PDB entry 7MUD | electron microscopy, 2.80 A resolution | chains HK and HM of the 130 polymer chains in the assembly

Chain HK:
Protein: Inner membrane lipoprotein YiaD
From: Legionella pneumophila
UniProtKB: O53086 (O53086_LEGPN); residue numbers follow UniProt; this construct covers 1-189
Amino-acid sequence (189 residues; row label = number of the first residue in the row):
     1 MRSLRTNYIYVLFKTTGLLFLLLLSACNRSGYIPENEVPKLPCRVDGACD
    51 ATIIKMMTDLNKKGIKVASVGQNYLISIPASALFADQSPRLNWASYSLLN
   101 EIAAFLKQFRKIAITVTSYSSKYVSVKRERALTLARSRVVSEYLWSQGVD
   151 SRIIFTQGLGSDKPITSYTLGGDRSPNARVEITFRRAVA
Not modelled in the structure: 1-39, 189
Reported in the primary citation:
  - post-translational modification sites: Cys27 (citing earlier work)

Chain HM:
Protein: DUF2807 domain-containing protein
From: Legionella pneumophila
UniProtKB: A0A2S6F0F8 (A0A2S6F0F8_LEGPN); residues 1-320 here = UniProt positions 1-320
Amino-acid sequence (320 residues; row label = number of the first residue in the row):
     1 MLKRCYLLILLMFVLASCAHHKPQTPPAEVKKQGTSSTRQFRQVSSFNQI
    51 VVQGRLNVNLHTGYNKPEVMLRGDPRDLVQVRTIVKQNTLYVSLGQGYPD
   101 YGAVTVDIKTKFLNRFRYEGAGVVTGNNLRTSYLDLYLANEGTTRLAGNI
   151 GLQKLEAVGNGVTQINGVSSRNLQIVLKGDPKVLISGFVNLRQLDMYGKG
   201 TLSLYWIKSDTLTIRAKKAAKIQLAGIVNRLDVELWDFAQFKGKYLRAQR
   251 SFVKTHDKSVAEISAVNHQSSLATDASDIYYYNLSKTRADFMAFNGSVLD
   301 MREWGQSDLKDFDRYNKQFP
Not modelled in the structure: 1-28

How chain HK and chain HM interact:
Residue-residue contacts - 28 pairs, chain HK then chain HM:
  Ala85(HK) - Asn295(HM)
  Asp86(HK) - Asn295(HM)  hydrogen bond (backbone-side chain)
  Ser88(HK) - Asn295(HM)
  Ser88(HK) - Gly296(HM)
  Ser88(HK) - Ser297(HM)
  Pro89(HK) - Met292(HM)  hydrophobic
  Pro89(HK) - Ser297(HM)
  Pro89(HK) - Pro320(HM)
  Arg90(HK) - Met292(HM)
  Arg90(HK) - Ala293(HM)
  Arg90(HK) - Phe294(HM)  hydrogen bond (side chain-backbone)
  Lys127(HK) - Met301(HM)
  Lys127(HK) - Arg302(HM)  hydrogen bond (side chain-backbone)
  Lys127(HK) - Glu303(HM)
  Arg128(HK) - Asp278(HM)  salt bridge
  Arg128(HK) - Ser297(HM)  hydrogen bond
  Arg128(HK) - Leu299(HM)
  Arg128(HK) - Met301(HM)
  Arg130(HK) - Trp304(HM)
  Ala131(HK) - Leu299(HM)  hydrophobic
  Ala131(HK) - Met301(HM)  hydrophobic
  Leu132(HK) - Leu299(HM)
  Leu134(HK) - Trp304(HM)  hydrophobic
  Arg138(HK) - Phe312(HM)
  Arg138(HK) - Gln318(HM)
  Arg138(HK) - Phe319(HM)
  Val139(HK) - Pro320(HM)
  Glu142(HK) - Phe319(HM)
Interface residues without a listed pair, chain HK (16 interface residues in all): Gln87, Ala135
Interface residues without a listed pair, chain HM (18 interface residues in all): Tyr280, Lys317

Summary:
The interface between chain HK and chain HM involves 16 residues on one side and 18 on the other; the contacts
include 4 hydrogen bonds and 1 salt bridge. Among the polar pairs are Arg128(HK)-Asp278(HM),
Asp86(HK)-Asn295(HM) and Arg90(HK)-Phe294(HM). The paper reports a modification site at Cys27(HK).
Here chain HK is Inner membrane lipoprotein YiaD and chain HM is DUF2807 domain-containing protein, both from
Legionella pneumophila. Entry 7MUD (Legionella pneumophila Dot/Icm T4SS OMC) was determined by electron
microscopy together with 7MUC, 7MUE, 7MUQ, 7MUS, 7MUV, 7MUW and 7MUY from the same study.
